7WBV - chains N and c of the 26 polymer chains in the assembly; structure by electron microscopy, 4.10 A resolution (low resolution: residue-level contacts below are approximate; hydrogen-bond / salt-bridge calls are withheld).

Chain N:
Molecule: 198-nt DNA strand
Sequence (198 nucleotides; row label = number of the first residue in the row; numbers below 1 keep their minus sign (DG-125 is residue -125)):
  -125 GCTTACGTCAGTCTGGCCATCTTTGTGTTTGGTGTGTTTGGGTGGTGGCC
   -75 GTTTTCGTTGTTTTTTTCTGTCTCGTGCCTGGTGTCTTGGGTGTAATCCC
   -25 CTTGGCGGTTAAAACGCGGGGGACAGCGCGTACGTGCGTTTAAGCGGTGC
    25 TAGAGCTGTCTACGACCAATTGAGCGGCCTCGGCACCGGGATTCTGAT
Unresolved in the structure: -125 to -87, -68 to -64

Chain c:
Protein: Histone H2A type 1-B/E
Source organism: Homo sapiens
Reference sequence: P04908 (H2A1B_HUMAN); residues 1-129 here correspond to UniProt positions 2-130 (UniProt number = residue number + 1)
Amino-acid sequence (133 residues; row label = number of the first residue in the row; numbers below 1 keep their minus sign (Gly-3 is residue -3)):
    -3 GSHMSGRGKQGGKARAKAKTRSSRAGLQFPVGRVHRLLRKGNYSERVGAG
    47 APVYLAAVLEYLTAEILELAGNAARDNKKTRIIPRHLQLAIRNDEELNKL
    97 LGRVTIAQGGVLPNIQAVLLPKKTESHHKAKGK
Unresolved in the structure: -3 to 15, 119-129
Construct notes: expression tag (-3 to 0)
Swiss-Prot annotation at these positions:
  - modified residue: Ser1 (N-acetylserine), Arg3 (Citrulline), Lys5 (N6-(2-hydroxyisobutyryl)lysine), Lys9 (N6-(2-hydroxyisobutyryl)lysine), Lys13 (N6-(beta-hydroxybutyryl)lysine), Lys36 (N6-(2-hydroxyisobutyryl)lysine), Lys74 (N6-(2-hydroxyisobutyryl)lysine), Lys75 (N6-(2-hydroxyisobutyryl)lysine), Lys95 (N6-(2-hydroxyisobutyryl)lysine), Gln104 (N5-methylglutamine), Lys118 (N6-(2-hydroxyisobutyryl)lysine), Lys119 (N6-crotonyllysine), Thr120 (Phosphothreonine), Lys125 (N6-crotonyllysine)
  - cross-link (Glycyl lysine isopeptide (Lys-Gly)): Lys13 (interchain with G-Cter in ubiquitin), Lys15 (interchain with G-Cter in ubiquitin), Lys119 (interchain with G-Cter in ubiquitin)

How chain N and chain c interact:
Contacting residue pairs - 15 pairs, chain N then chain c:
  DG38(N) - Arg42(c)
  DG38(N) - Val43(c)
  DG38(N) - Gly44(c)
  DG38(N) - Ala45(c)
  DA39(N) - Arg35(c)
  DA39(N) - Arg42(c)
  DA39(N) - Val43(c)
  DC40(N) - Arg35(c)
  DC49(N) - Arg29(c)
  DG57(N) - Thr76(c)
  DG57(N) - Arg77(c)
  DC58(N) - Lys75(c)
  DC58(N) - Thr76(c)
  DC58(N) - Arg77(c)
  DA59(N) - Lys75(c)
Other interface residues (no listed pair), chain c (10 interface residues in all): Glu41

Summary:
Chain N and chain c form an interface of 7 and 10 residues respectively.
Here chain N is a 198-nt DNA strand and chain c is Histone H2A type 1-B/E (Homo sapiens). Entry 7WBV (RNA
polymerase II elongation complex bound with Elf1 and Spt4/5, stalled at SHL(-4) of the nucleosome) was
determined by electron microscopy, deposited together with 7WBW, 7WBX and 8HE5.
